Entry 3IFN (X-ray diffraction, 1.50 A resolution); this record covers chains L and P of the 3 polymer chains in the assembly.

[Chain L]
Molecule: 12A11 FAB antibody light chain
Source organism: Mus musculus
Notes: antibody fragment or engineered binder
Chain sequence (219 residues; numbered 1 to 219; the number before each row is that of its first residue):
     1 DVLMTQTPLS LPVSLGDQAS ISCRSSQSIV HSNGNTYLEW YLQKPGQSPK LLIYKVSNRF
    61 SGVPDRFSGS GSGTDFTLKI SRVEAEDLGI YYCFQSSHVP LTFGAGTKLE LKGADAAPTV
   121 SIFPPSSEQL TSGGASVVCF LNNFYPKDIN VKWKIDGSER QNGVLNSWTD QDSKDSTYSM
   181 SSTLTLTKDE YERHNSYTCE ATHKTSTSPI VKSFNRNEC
Cystine bridges: Cys-23/Cys-93, Cys-139/Cys-199

[Chain P]
Molecule: Amyloid beta A4 protein
UniProt: P05067 (A4_HUMAN); residues 1-40 here correspond to UniProt positions 672-711 (UniProt number = residue number + 671)
Chain sequence (40 residues; each row starts with the number of its first residue):
     1 DAEFRHDSGY EVHHQKLVFF AEDVGSNKGA IIGLMVGGVV
Disordered / not traced: 1, 8-40
What the authors report for this chain:
  - contacts within the chain: Arg-5/Asp-7 (salt bridge)

[Chain L / chain P interface]
Contacting residue pairs - 15 pairs, chain L then chain P:
  His-31(L) with Glu-3(P), salt bridge; Phe-4(P), hydrogen bond (side chain-backbone); His-6(P)
  Ser-32(L) with Glu-3(P), hydrogen bond (backbone-side chain)
  Asn-33(L) with His-6(P), hydrogen bond (side chain-backbone)
  Tyr-37(L) with His-6(P)
  Ser-96(L) with Phe-4(P); His-6(P), hydrogen bond (backbone-side chain)
  Ser-97(L) with Glu-3(P); Phe-4(P), hydrogen bond (backbone-backbone)
  His-98(L) with Ala-2(P); Glu-3(P)
  Val-99(L) with Ala-2(P), hydrogen bond (backbone-backbone); Phe-4(P), hydrophobic
  Leu-101(L) with Phe-4(P), hydrophobic
Other interface residues (no listed pair), chain L (10 interface residues in all): Val-30

[Summary]
10 residues of chain L face 4 of chain P across their interface; the contacts include 6 hydrogen bonds and 1
salt bridge. Polar contacts include His-31(L)/Glu-3(P), His-31(L)/Phe-4(P) and Ser-32(L)/Glu-3(P). The paper
reports contacts within the chain involving Arg-5(P) and Asp-7(P).
Chain L is 12A11 FAB antibody light chain (Mus musculus) and chain P is Amyloid beta A4 protein; the
structure, X-ray structure of amyloid beta peptide:antibody (Abeta1-40:12A11) complex, was determined by X-ray
diffraction together with 3IFL and 3IFP from the same study.
